3BOW - chains A and B of the 3 polymer chains in the assembly; structure by X-ray diffraction, 2.40 A resolution.

== Chain A ==
Molecule: Calpain-2 catalytic subunit
Organism: Rattus norvegicus
Notes: EC 3.4.22.53
UniProtKB: Q07009 (CAN2_RAT); residues 1-700 here = UniProt positions 1-700
Sequence (714 residues; numbered 1 to 714; the number before each row is that of its first residue):
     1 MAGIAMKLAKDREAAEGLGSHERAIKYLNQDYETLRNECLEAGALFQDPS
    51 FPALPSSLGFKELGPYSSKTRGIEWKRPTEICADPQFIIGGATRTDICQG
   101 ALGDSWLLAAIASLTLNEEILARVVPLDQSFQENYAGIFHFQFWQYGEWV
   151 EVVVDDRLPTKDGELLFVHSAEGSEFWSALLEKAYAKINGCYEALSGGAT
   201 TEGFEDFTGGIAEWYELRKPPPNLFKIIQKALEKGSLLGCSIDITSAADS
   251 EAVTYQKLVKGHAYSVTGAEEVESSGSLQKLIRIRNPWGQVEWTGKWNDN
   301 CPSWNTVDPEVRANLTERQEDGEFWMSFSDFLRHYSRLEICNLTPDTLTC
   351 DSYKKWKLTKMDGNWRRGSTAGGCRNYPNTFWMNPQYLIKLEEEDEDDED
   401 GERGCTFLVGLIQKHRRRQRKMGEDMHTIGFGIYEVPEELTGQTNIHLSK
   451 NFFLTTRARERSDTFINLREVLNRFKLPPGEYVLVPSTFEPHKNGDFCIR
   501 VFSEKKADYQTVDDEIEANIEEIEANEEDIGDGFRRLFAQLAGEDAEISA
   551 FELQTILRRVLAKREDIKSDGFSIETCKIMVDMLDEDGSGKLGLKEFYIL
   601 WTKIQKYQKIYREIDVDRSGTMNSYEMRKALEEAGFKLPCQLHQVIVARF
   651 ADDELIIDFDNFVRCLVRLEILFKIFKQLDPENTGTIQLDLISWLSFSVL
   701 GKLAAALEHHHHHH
Disordered / not traced: 1-22, 510-511, 705-714
Construct notes: engineered mutation Ser105 (Cys in Q07009); expression tag (701-714)
Small-molecule neighbours:
  - Ca2+ (CA), molecule 1: Ile89, Gly90, Gly91, Thr93, Asp96, Glu175
  - Ca2+ (CA), molecule 2: Glu292, Asp299, Gln319, Asp321, Glu323, Phe324
  - Ca2+ (CA), molecule 3: Ala542, Asp545, Glu547, Ile548, Glu552
  - Ca2+ (CA), molecule 4: Glu547, Asp585, Asp587, Ser589, Lys591, Leu592, Gly593, Glu596
  - Ca2+ (CA), molecule 5: Asp570, Asp658, Asp660, Asn661
  - Ca2+ (CA), molecule 6: Asp615, Asp617, Ser619, Thr621, Met622, Asn623, Glu626
Curated features (UniProtKB/Swiss-Prot):
  - region: Glu515 to Asp529 (Linker)
  - active site: His262, Asn286
  - binding site (Ca(2+)): Ile89, Gly91, Asp96, Glu175, Gln229, Lys230, Glu292, Asp299, Gln319, Glu323, Ala542, Asp545, Glu547, Glu552, Asp585, Asp587, Ser589, Lys591, Glu596, Asp615 and 6 more in UniProt
  - modified residue: Ala2 (N-acetylalanine)
  - mutagenesis: Lys226 (K226S: 12% decrease in activity), Lys230 (K230E: 84% decrease in activity; K230S: No effect), Lys234 (K234E: 85% decrease in activity; K234S: 20% decrease in activity), His262 (H262A: Loss of activity), Asn286 (N286A: Loss of activity), Trp288 (W288Y: 95% decrease in activity), Arg417 (R417A: Decreases catalytic activity), Arg420 (R420A: Decreases catalytic activity), Arg469 (R469A: Decreases catalytic activity), Glu504 (E504S: 10% decrease in activity)
What the authors report for this chain:
  - catalytic residues: His262, Asn286
  - conformationally variable residues (side-chain flip): Trp288

== Chain B ==
Molecule: Calpain small subunit 1
Organism: Rattus norvegicus
Notes: EC 3.4.22.53
UniProtKB: Q64537 (CPNS1_RAT); residues 88-270 here = UniProt positions 88-270
Sequence (184 residues; each row starts with the number of its first residue):
    87 MHYSNIEANESEEERQFRKLFVQLAGDDMEVSATELMNILNKVVTRHPDL
   137 KTDGFGIDTCRSMVAVMDSDTTGKLGFEEFKYLWNNIKKWQGIYKRFDTD
   187 RSGTIGSNELPGAFEAAGFHLNQHIYSMIIRRYSDETGNMDFDNFISCLV
   237 RLDAMFRAFRSLDKNGTGQIQVNIQEWLQLTMYS
Disordered / not traced: 87-96
Construct notes: expression tag (87)
Small-molecule neighbours:
  - Ca2+ (CA), molecule 1: Ala111, Gly112, Asp114, Glu116, Val117, Ser118, Glu121
  - Ca2+ (CA), molecule 2: Glu116, Asp154, Asp156, Thr158, Lys160, Leu161, Gly162, Glu165
  - Ca2+ (CA), molecule 3: Asp139, Asp227, Asp229, Asn230
  - Ca2+ (CA), molecule 4: Asp184, Asp186, Ser188, Thr190, Ile191, Gly192, Glu195, Asn225
Curated features (UniProtKB/Swiss-Prot):
  - binding site (Ca(2+)): Ala111, Asp114, Glu116, Glu121, Asp139, Asp154, Asp156, Thr158, Lys160, Glu165, Asp184, Asp186, Ser188, Thr190, Glu195, Asp227
  - modified residue: Lys181 (N6-acetyllysine)

== Interface between chain A and chain B ==
Contacting residue pairs (97; chain A residue first):
  Tyr27(A) - Asp156(B)
  Leu28(A) - Ser155(B)
  Leu28(A) - Asp156(B)
  Asp31(A) - Lys250(B)
  Thr34(A) - Lys250(B)
  Pro49(A) - Glu164(B)
  Ser50(A) - Glu164(B)
  Leu54(A) - Arg104(B)
  Arg418(A) - Thr158(B)
  Met422(A) - Asp113(B)
  Met422(A) - Asp114(B)
  Ile516(A) - Ile260(B)  hydrophobic
  Ile516(A) - Gln261(B)
  Glu575(A) - Arg218(B)
  Glu575(A) - Arg237(B)  salt bridge
  Lys578(A) - Arg217(B)  hydrogen bond (side chain-backbone)
  Lys578(A) - Ser220(B)  hydrogen bond (side chain-backbone)
  Lys578(A) - Asp221(B)
  Ile579(A) - Arg218(B)
  Asp582(A) - Arg218(B)  salt bridge
  Pro639(A) - Gln261(B)
  Gln641(A) - Gln265(B)
  Leu642(A) - Gln261(B)
  Leu642(A) - Leu264(B)  hydrophobic
  Leu642(A) - Gln265(B)
  Val645(A) - Tyr269(B)
  Val647(A) - Arg147(B)
  Ala648(A) - Arg147(B)
  Arg649(A) - Arg147(B)
  Arg649(A) - Ser148(B)  hydrogen bond
  Arg649(A) - Arg237(B)
  Arg649(A) - Met268(B)
  Arg649(A) - Tyr269(B)  hydrogen bond (side chain-backbone)
  Arg649(A) - Ser270(B)  hydrogen bond (side chain-backbone)
  Phe650(A) - Met268(B)  hydrophobic
  Ala651(A) - Arg147(B)  hydrogen bond (backbone-side chain)
  Asp652(A) - Arg147(B)  hydrogen bond (backbone-side chain)
  Asp653(A) - Ser118(B)  hydrogen bond
  Asp653(A) - Ala119(B)  hydrogen bond (side chain-backbone)
  Asp653(A) - Thr120(B)  hydrogen bond
  Asp653(A) - Arg147(B)  salt bridge
  Leu655(A) - Arg147(B)
  Asn661(A) - Asp144(B)
  Arg664(A) - Asp144(B)  salt bridge
  Arg668(A) - Thr267(B)  hydrogen bond (side chain-backbone)
  Arg668(A) - Met268(B)
  Arg668(A) - Ser270(B)
  Leu669(A) - Leu264(B)  hydrophobic
  Leu669(A) - Met268(B)  hydrophobic
  Leu672(A) - Trp263(B)  hydrogen bond (backbone-side chain)
  Leu672(A) - Leu264(B)  hydrophobic
  Leu672(A) - Thr267(B)
  Leu672(A) - Met268(B)  hydrophobic
  Phe673(A) - Ile260(B)  hydrophobic
  Phe673(A) - Leu264(B)  hydrophobic
  Ile675(A) - Trp263(B)  hydrophobic
  Phe676(A) - Val258(B)
  Phe676(A) - Asn259(B)
  Phe676(A) - Ile260(B)  hydrophobic
  Phe676(A) - Trp263(B)
  Gly685(A) - Val258(B)
  Gly685(A) - Asn259(B)
  Gly685(A) - Ile260(B)
  Thr686(A) - Gln257(B)
  Thr686(A) - Val258(B)
  Ile687(A) - Ile256(B)
  Ile687(A) - Gln257(B)
  Ile687(A) - Val258(B)  hydrogen bond (backbone-backbone)
  Gln688(A) - Ile256(B)
  Gln688(A) - Gln257(B)
  Leu689(A) - Phe245(B)
  Leu689(A) - Gln255(B)
  Leu689(A) - Ile256(B)  hydrogen bond (backbone-backbone)
  Leu689(A) - Trp263(B)  hydrophobic
  Asp690(A) - Phe245(B)
  Asp690(A) - Gly254(B)
  Asp690(A) - Gln255(B)
  Leu691(A) - Phe242(B)  hydrophobic
  Leu691(A) - Phe245(B)
  Leu691(A) - Gly254(B)
  Trp694(A) - Met241(B)  hydrogen bond (side chain-backbone)
  Trp694(A) - Phe245(B)
  Trp694(A) - Ile256(B)  hydrophobic
  Trp694(A) - Trp263(B)  hydrophobic
  Trp694(A) - Leu266(B)  hydrophobic
  Leu695(A) - Leu238(B)
  Leu695(A) - Met241(B)
  Leu695(A) - Phe242(B)
  Phe697(A) - Trp263(B)  hydrophobic
  Ser698(A) - Met241(B)
  Ser698(A) - Thr267(B)
  Ser698(A) - Ser270(B)  hydrogen bond (backbone-side chain)
  Val699(A) - Leu238(B)  hydrophobic
  Val699(A) - Ser270(B)
  Leu700(A) - Met214(B)
  Leu700(A) - Ile215(B)
  Leu700(A) - Arg218(B)  hydrogen bond (backbone-side chain)
Other interface residues (no listed pair), chain A (53 interface residues in all): Pro52, Ser56, Ile574, Gly590, Cys665, Ser696
Other interface residues (no listed pair), chain B (46 interface residues in all): Ile143, Ala151, Ile211, Tyr219, Ala244

== Summary ==
Chain A and chain B form an interface of 53 and 46 residues respectively; the contacts include 17 hydrogen
bonds and 4 salt bridges. Polar contacts include Glu575(A)-Arg237(B), Asp582(A)-Arg218(B) and
Asp653(A)-Arg147(B). Bound to chain A: 6 copies of Ca2+. The paper reports catalytic residues His262(A) and
Asn286(A); conformational variability at Trp288(A).
Chain A is Calpain-2 catalytic subunit and chain B is Calpain small subunit 1, both from Rattus norvegicus;
the structure, Structure of M-calpain in complex with Calpastatin, was determined by X-ray diffraction.
